Entry 8K1T (electron microscopy, 2.48 A resolution); this record covers chains C and I of the 12 polymer chains in the assembly.

[Chain C]
Molecule: Ktr system potassium uptake protein A
Organism: Bacillus subtilis
Reference sequence: O32080 (KTRA_BACSU); numbering as in UniProt (aligned over 1-222)
Chain sequence (222 residues; each row starts with the number of its first residue):
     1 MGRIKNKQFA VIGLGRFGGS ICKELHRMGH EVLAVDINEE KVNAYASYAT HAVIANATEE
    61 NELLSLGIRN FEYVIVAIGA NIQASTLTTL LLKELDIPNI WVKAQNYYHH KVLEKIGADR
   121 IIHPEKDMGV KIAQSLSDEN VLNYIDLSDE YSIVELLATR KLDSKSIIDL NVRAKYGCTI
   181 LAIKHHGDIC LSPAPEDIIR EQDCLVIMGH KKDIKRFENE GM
Disordered / not traced: 1-6, 157-159, 173-178, 193-204, 218-222
Metal / ion sites: Na+: E125 (together with ATP) (shared with 1 residue of chain D)
Residues lining bound ligands: ATP (adenosine-5'-triphosphate): I12, G13, L14, G15, R16, F17, G18, V35, D36, I37, N38, K41, A55, N56, A57, T58, A77, I78, G79, A80, N81, A84, K103, E125
Swiss-Prot annotation at these positions:
  - binding site (NAD(+)): R16, D36 to N38, N56, A57, I78 to A80, K103 to Q105, H109, E125
From the paper describing this entry:
  - mutagenesis - E125Q: abolished stability in response to Na+
  - mutagenesis - E125Q: abolished stability in response to Ca2+
  - mutagenesis - E125Q: decreased binding to Ktr system potassium uptake protein B (chain I)

[Chain I]
Molecule: Ktr system potassium uptake protein B
Organism: Bacillus subtilis
Reference sequence: O32081 (KTRB_BACSU); residue numbers follow UniProt; this construct covers 1-445
Chain sequence (445 residues; row label = number of the first residue in the row):
     1 MTLQKDKVIK WVRFTPPQVL AIGFFLTIII GAVLLMLPIS TTKPLSWIDA LFTAASATTV
    61 TGLAVVDTGT QFTVFGQTVI MGLIQIGGLG FMTFAVLIVM ILGKKIGLKE RMLVQEALNQ
   121 PTIGGVIGLV KVLFLFSISI ELIAALILSI RLVPQYGWSS GLFASLFHAI SAFNNAGFSL
   181 WPDNLMSYVG DPTVNLVITF LFITGGIGFT VLFDVMKNRR FKTFSLHTKL MLTGTLMLNA
   241 IAMLTVFILE YSNPGTLGHL HIVDKLWASY FQAVTPRTAG FNSLDFGSMR EGTIVFTLLL
   301 MFIGAGSAST ASGIKLTTFI VILTSVIAYL RGKKETVIFR RSIKYPIIIK ALAVSVTSLF
   361 IVFLGIFALT ITEQAPFLQI VFETFSAFGT VGLTMGLTPE LTTAGKCIII VIMFIGRIGP
   421 LTFVFSFAKT EQSNIRYPDG EVFTG
Disordered / not traced: 1-14
Metal / ion sites: K+: V60, T61, N175, A176, T278, A279, T390, V391

[Interface between chain C and chain I]
Residue-residue contacts - 21 pairs, chain C then chain I:
  Q8(C) with I106(I), hydrogen bond (side chain-backbone); G107(I); L108(I); R111(I), hydrogen bond
  E31(C) with G107(I); L108(I), hydrogen bond (side chain-backbone); K109(I), hydrogen bond (side chain-backbone)
  V32(C) with L108(I)
  N43(C) with N434(I)
  T50(C) with L108(I); K109(I); M112(I)
  H51(C) with L108(I); M112(I); I123(I)
  L64(C) with G124(I)
  S65(C) with T122(I); I123(I), hydrogen bond (backbone-backbone); G124(I), hydrogen bond (backbone-backbone)
  L66(C) with I123(I)
  N70(C) with R111(I)
Interface residues without a listed pair, chain C (13 interface residues in all): L33, G67, F71
Interface residues without a listed pair, chain I (11 interface residues in all): Q432

[Overview]
The interface between chain C and chain I involves 13 residues on one side and 11 on the other; the contacts
include 6 hydrogen bonds. Polar contacts include Q8(C)-I106(I), Q8(C)-R111(I) and E31(C)-L108(I). The paper
reports that E125Q of chain C abolishes stability in response to Na+; E125Q of chain C abolishes stability in
response to Ca2+.
Here chain C is Ktr system potassium uptake protein A and chain I is Ktr system potassium uptake protein B,
both from Bacillus subtilis. Entry 8K1T (Potassium transporter KtrAB from Bacillus subtilis in ATP-bound state
with addition of MgCl2) was determined by electron microscopy (same publication as 8K1S, 8K1U, 8XMH and 8XMI).
